Entry 7TMP (electron microscopy, 3.30 A resolution); this record covers chains D and K of the 15 polymer chains in the assembly.

# Chain D
Protein: Vacuolar proton pump subunit B
Source organism: Saccharomyces cerevisiae
Reference sequence: A0A6A5Q585 (A0A6A5Q585_YEASX); residue numbers follow UniProt; this construct covers 1-517
Chain sequence (517 residues; row label = number of the first residue in the row):
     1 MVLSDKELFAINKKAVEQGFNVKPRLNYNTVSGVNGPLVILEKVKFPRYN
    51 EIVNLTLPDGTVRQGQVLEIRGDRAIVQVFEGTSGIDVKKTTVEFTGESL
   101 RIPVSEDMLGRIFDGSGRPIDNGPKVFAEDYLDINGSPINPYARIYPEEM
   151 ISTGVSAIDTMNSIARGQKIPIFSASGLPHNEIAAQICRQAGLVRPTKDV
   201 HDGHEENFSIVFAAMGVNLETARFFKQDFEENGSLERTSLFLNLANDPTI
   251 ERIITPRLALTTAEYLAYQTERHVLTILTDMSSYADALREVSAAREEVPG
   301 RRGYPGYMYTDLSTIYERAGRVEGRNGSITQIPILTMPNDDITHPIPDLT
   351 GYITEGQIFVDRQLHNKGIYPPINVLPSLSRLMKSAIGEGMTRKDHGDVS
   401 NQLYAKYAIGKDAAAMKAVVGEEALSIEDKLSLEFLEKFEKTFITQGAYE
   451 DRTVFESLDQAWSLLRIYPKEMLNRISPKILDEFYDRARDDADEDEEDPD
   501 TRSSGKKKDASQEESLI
Not modelled in the structure: 1-14, 195-206, 486-517

# Chain K
Protein: V-ATPase subunit E
Source organism: Saccharomyces cerevisiae
Reference sequence: A0A6A5Q7Y8 (A0A6A5Q7Y8_YEASX); residue numbers follow UniProt; this construct covers 1-233
Chain sequence (233 residues; row label = number of the first residue in the row):
     1 MSSAITALTPNQVNDELNKMQAFIRKEAEEKAKEIQLKADQEYEIEKTNI
    51 VRNETNNIDGNFKSKLKKAMLSQQITKSTIANKMRLKVLSAREQSLDGIF
   101 EETKEKLSGIANNRDEYKPILQSLIVEALLKLLEPKAIVKALERDVDLIE
   151 SMKDDIMREYGEKAQRAPLEEIVISNDYLNKDLVSGGVVVSNASDKIEIN
   201 NTLEERLKLLSEEALPAIRLELYGPSKTRKFFD
Not modelled in the structure: 1-36, 233

# Chain D / chain K interface
Pairs across the interface - 72 pairs, chain D then chain K:
  Ala-15(D) with Leu-220(K)
  Val-16(D) with Ala-217(K)
  Gly-19(D) with Ala-214(K)
  Phe-20(D) with Ala-214(K), hydrophobic; Ala-217(K), hydrophobic; Ile-218(K), hydrophobic
  Asn-21(D) with Leu-210(K)
  Val-22(D) with Arg-206(K); Leu-210(K), hydrophobic
  Lys-23(D) with Leu-209(K)
  Pro-24(D) with Lys-131(K); Ile-199(K), hydrophobic; Asn-201(K); Leu-209(K), hydrophobic
  Arg-25(D) with Glu-198(K); Ile-199(K); Leu-209(K)
  Leu-26(D) with Lys-131(K); Leu-132(K), hydrophobic; Ile-197(K), hydrophobic; Glu-198(K); Ile-199(K), hydrophobic
  Asn-27(D) with Lys-196(K); Ile-197(K); Glu-198(K), hydrogen bond (backbone-backbone)
  Tyr-28(D) with Lys-196(K); Ile-197(K), hydrophobic
  Asn-29(D) with Lys-196(K), hydrogen bond (backbone-backbone)
  Thr-30(D) with Lys-196(K)
  Lys-43(D) with Ile-197(K)
  Lys-45(D) with Leu-132(K), hydrogen bond (side chain-backbone); Ile-197(K)
  Asp-107(D) with Leu-89(K)
  Leu-109(D) with Arg-85(K), hydrogen bond (backbone-side chain)
  Arg-111(D) with Leu-86(K); Leu-89(K)
  Pro-124(D) with Leu-89(K); Ser-90(K); Glu-93(K)
  Lys-125(D) with Leu-96(K); Leu-215(K)
  Val-126(D) with Leu-215(K)
  Phe-127(D) with Leu-96(K), hydrophobic; Leu-215(K), hydrophobic; Arg-219(K), hydrogen bond (backbone-side chain)
  Ala-128(D) with Leu-215(K); Pro-216(K); Arg-219(K)
  Glu-129(D) with Pro-216(K); Arg-219(K); Ser-226(K); Arg-229(K)
  Asp-130(D) with Pro-216(K); Arg-229(K)
  Tyr-131(D) with Glu-212(K), hydrogen bond (side chain-backbone); Glu-213(K); Pro-216(K)
  Asn-232(D) with Ile-75(K)
  Gly-233(D) with Ser-78(K)
  Glu-236(D) with Ser-78(K); Ala-81(K); Arg-85(K)
  Tyr-265(D) with Arg-229(K)
  Tyr-268(D) with Phe-231(K)
  Gln-269(D) with Arg-229(K), hydrogen bond; Lys-230(K), hydrogen bond (backbone-backbone); Phe-231(K); Phe-232(K)
  Thr-270(D) with Thr-228(K)
  Gly-324(D) with Phe-231(K)
  Arg-325(D) with Phe-231(K); Phe-232(K)
Other interface residues (no listed pair), chain D (39 interface residues in all): Phe-46, Gly-110, Leu-132
Other interface residues (no listed pair), chain K (38 interface residues in all): Thr-79, Leu-133, Asn-192, Asn-200

# Summary
39 residues of chain D and 38 residues of chain K are in contact, with 8 hydrogen bonds. Polar pairs include
Lys-45(D)/Leu-132(K), Leu-109(D)/Arg-85(K) and Phe-127(D)/Arg-219(K).
Chain D is Vacuolar proton pump subunit B and chain K is V-ATPase subunit E, both from Saccharomyces
cerevisiae; the structure, V1 complex lacking subunit C from Saccharomyces cerevisiae, State 2, was determined
by electron microscopy, deposited together with 7TMM, 7TMO, 7TMQ, 7TMR, 7TMS and 7TMT.
